4ZI7 - chains B and F of the 6 polymer chains in the assembly; structure by X-ray diffraction, 2.51 A resolution.

[Chain B]
Molecule: Tubulin beta chain
Source organism: Sus scrofa
UniProtKB: P02554 (TBB_PIG); the author numbering skips numbers that UniProt does not, so the offset changes along the chain: 1-42 = UniProt 1-42; 45-360 = UniProt 43-358; 369-455 = UniProt 359-445
Chain sequence (445 residues; each row starts with the number of its first residue; note: 10 numbers in that range are skipped by the numbering (no residue carries them; nothing is unmodelled there)):
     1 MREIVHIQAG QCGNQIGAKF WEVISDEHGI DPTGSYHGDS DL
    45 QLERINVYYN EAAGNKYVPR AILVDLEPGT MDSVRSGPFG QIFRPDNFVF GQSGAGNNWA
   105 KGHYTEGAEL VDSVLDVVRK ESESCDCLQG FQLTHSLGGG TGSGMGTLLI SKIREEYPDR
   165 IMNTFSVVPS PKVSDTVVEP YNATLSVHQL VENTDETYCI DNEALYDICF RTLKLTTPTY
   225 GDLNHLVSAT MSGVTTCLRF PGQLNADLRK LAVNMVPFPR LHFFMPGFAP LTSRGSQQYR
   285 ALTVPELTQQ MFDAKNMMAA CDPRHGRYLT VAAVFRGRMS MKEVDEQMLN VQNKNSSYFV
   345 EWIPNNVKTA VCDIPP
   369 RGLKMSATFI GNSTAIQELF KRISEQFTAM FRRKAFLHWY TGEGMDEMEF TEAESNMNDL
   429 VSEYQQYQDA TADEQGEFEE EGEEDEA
Unresolved in the structure: 441-455
Ion coordination: Ca2+ near Glu113 (its only coordinating residue here)
Small-molecule neighbours:
  - 4SL (N,beta,beta-trimethyl-L-phenylalanyl-N-[(3S,4Z)-5-carboxy-2-methylhex-4-en-3-yl]-N,3-dimethyl-L-valinamide): Pro175, Lys176, Val177, Ser178, Asp179, Tyr210, Pro222, Thr223, Tyr224, Leu227
  - GDP (guanosine-5'-diphosphate): Gly10, Gln11, Cys12, Gln15, Ile16, Asp69, Asn101, Ser140, Gly142, Gly143, Gly144, Thr145, Gly146, Val171, Pro173, Val177, Ser178, Glu183, Asn206, Leu209, Tyr224, Leu227, Asn228
Swiss-Prot annotation at these positions:
  - motif: Met1 to Ile4 (MREI motif)
  - binding site (GTP): Gln11, Glu71, Ser140, Gly144, Thr145, Gly146, Asn206, Asn228
  - binding site (Mg(2+)): Glu71
  - modified residue: Ser40 (Phosphoserine), Lys60 (N6-acetyllysine), Ser174 (Phosphoserine), Thr287 (Phosphothreonine), Thr292 (Phosphothreonine), Arg320 (Omega-N-methylarginine), Glu448 (5-glutamyl polyglutamate)
  - cross-link (Glycyl lysine isopeptide (Lys-Gly)): Lys60 (interchain with G-Cter in ubiquitin), Lys326 (interchain with G-Cter in ubiquitin)
Reported in the primary citation:
  - binding site for 4SL: Val177, Asp179, Tyr210, Pro222, Tyr224, Leu227

[Chain F]
Molecule: Tubulin-Tyrosine Ligase
Source organism: Gallus gallus
UniProtKB: E1BQ43 (E1BQ43_CHICK); residues 1-378 here = UniProt positions 1-378
Chain sequence (384 residues; each row starts with the number of its first residue):
     1 MYTFVVRDEN SSVYAEVSRL LLATGQWKRL RKDNPRFNLM LGERNRLPFG RLGHEPGLVQ
    61 LVNYYRGADK LCRKASLVKL IKTSPELSES CTWFPESYVI YPTNLKTPVA PAQNGIRHLI
   121 NNTRTDEREV FLAAYNRRRE GREGNVWIAK SSAGAKGEGI LISSEASELL DFIDEQGQVH
   181 VIQKYLEKPL LLEPGHRKFD IRSWVLVDHL YNIYLYREGV LRTSSEPYNS ANFQDKTCHL
   241 TNHCIQKEYS KNYGRYEEGN EMFFEEFNQY LMDALNTTLE NSILLQIKHI IRSCLMCIEP
   301 AISTKHLHYQ SFQLFGFDFM VDEELKVWLI EVNGAPACAQ KLYAELCQGI VDVAISSVFP
   361 LADTGQKTSQ PTSIFIKLHH HHHH
Unresolved in the structure: 105-124, 151-158, 250-251, 364-371
Differences from the reference sequence: expression tag (379-384)
Small-molecule neighbours: AMP-PCP (ACP; phosphomethylphosphonic acid adenylate ester): Lys74, Pro95, Ile148, Gln183, Lys184, Tyr185, Leu186, Lys198, Asp200, Arg202, Arg222, His239, Leu240, Thr241, Asn242, Asp318, Met320, Ile330, Glu331, Asn333

[How chain B and chain F interact]
Pairs across the interface (13):
  Leu333(B) - Pro56(F)
  Leu333(B) - Gly57(F)
  Gln336(B) - Arg36(F)
  Asn337(B) - Arg36(F)  hydrogen bond
  Asn337(B) - Pro56(F)
  Asn337(B) - Gly57(F)
  Asn337(B) - Leu58(F)
  Lys338(B) - Met1(F)
  Ser340(B) - Asn34(F)  hydrogen bond
  Ser340(B) - Arg36(F)
  Glu345(B) - Arg31(F)  salt bridge
  Thr439(B) - Arg31(F)
  Ala440(B) - Arg31(F)
Other interface residues (no listed pair), chain B (10 interface residues in all): Ser341, Asn349
Other interface residues (no listed pair), chain F (11 interface residues in all): Thr3, Lys28, Leu30, Glu55

[Overview]
10 residues of chain B face 11 of chain F across their interface, with 2 hydrogen bonds and 1 salt bridge.
Among the polar pairs are Glu345(B)-Arg31(F), Asn337(B)-Arg36(F) and Ser340(B)-Asn34(F). Chain B binds GDP and
compound 4SL. Chain F binds AMP-PCP. The paper reports a binding site for 4SL at Val177(B), Asp179(B) and
Tyr210(B) among others.
Chain B is Tubulin beta chain (Sus scrofa) and chain F is Tubulin-Tyrosine Ligase (Gallus gallus); the
structure, Crystal structure of tubulin-stathmin-ttl-HTI286 complex, was determined by X-ray diffraction
together with 4ZHQ, 4ZOL and 5BMV from the same study.
